Entry 6CD7 (X-ray diffraction, 1.53 A resolution); this record covers chain A.

[Chain A]
Protein: APH(2'')-Id
Source organism: Enterococcus casseliflavus
Reference sequence: O68183 (O68183_ENTCA); residues 1-301 here = UniProt positions 1-301
Amino-acid sequence (302 residues; numbered 0 to 301; the number before each row is that of its first residue; numbering starts at 0):
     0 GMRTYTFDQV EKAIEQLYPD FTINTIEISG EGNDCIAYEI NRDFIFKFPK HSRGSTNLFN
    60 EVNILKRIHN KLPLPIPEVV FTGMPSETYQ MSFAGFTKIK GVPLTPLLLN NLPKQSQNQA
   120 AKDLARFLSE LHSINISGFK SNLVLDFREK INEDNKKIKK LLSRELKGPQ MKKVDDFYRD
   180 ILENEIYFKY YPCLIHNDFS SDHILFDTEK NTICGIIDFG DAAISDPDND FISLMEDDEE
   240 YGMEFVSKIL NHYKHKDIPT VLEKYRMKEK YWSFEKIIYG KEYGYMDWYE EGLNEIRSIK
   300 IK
Disordered / not traced: 299-301
Differences from the reference sequence: expression tag (0)
Reported in the primary citation:
  - binding site for plazomicin: Asn32, Trp271, Tyr278, Tyr284, Trp287
  - conformationally variable residues (side-chain flip): Tyr278, Tyr284
  - catalytic residues: Asp197 (citing earlier work)

[In short]
From the paper: the catalytic residue Asp197; a binding site for plazomicin at Asn32, Trp271 and Tyr278 among
others.
Chain A is APH(2'')-Id (Enterococcus casseliflavus); the structure, Crystal structure of APH(2")-IVa in
complex with plazomicin, was determined by X-ray diffraction.
